Entry 6BI7 (X-ray diffraction, 2.80 A resolution); this record covers chains A and B.

[Chain A]
Molecule: Mitotic spindle assembly checkpoint protein MAD2B
Source organism: Homo sapiens
UniProt: Q9UI95 (MD2L2_HUMAN); numbering as in UniProt (aligned over 1-211)
Chain sequence (227 residues; numbered -15 to 211; the number before each row is that of its first residue; numbers below 1 keep their minus sign (Met-15 is residue -15)):
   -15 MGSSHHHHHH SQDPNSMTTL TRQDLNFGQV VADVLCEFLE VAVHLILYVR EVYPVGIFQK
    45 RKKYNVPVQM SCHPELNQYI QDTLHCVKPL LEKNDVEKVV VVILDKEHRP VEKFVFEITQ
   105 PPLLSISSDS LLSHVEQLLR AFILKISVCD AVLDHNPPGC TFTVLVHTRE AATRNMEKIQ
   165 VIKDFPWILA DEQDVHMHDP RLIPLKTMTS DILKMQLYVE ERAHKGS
Unresolved in the structure: -15 to 9, 109-115, 155-159, 208-211
Construct notes: initiating methionine (-15); expression tag (-14 to 0)
Curated features (UniProtKB/Swiss-Prot):
  - natural variant: Val85 (V85E: In FANCV)
  - mutagenesis: Tyr63 (Y63A: Alters interaction with REV3L. Loss of interaction with REV3L; when associated with A-171), Arg124 (R124A: Induces structural changes that increase affinity for REV3L and REV1. No effect on interaction with REV1; when associated with A-171), Trp171 (W171A: Alters interaction with REV3L and REV1. Loss of interaction with REV3L; when associated with A-63. No effect on interaction with REV1; when associated with A-124), Leu186 (L186A: Significantly prevents interaction with REV1; no effect on interaction with REV3L), Gln200 (Q200A: Significantly prevents interaction with REV1; no effect on interaction with REV3L), Tyr202 (Y202A: Significantly prevents interaction with REV1; no effect on interaction with REV3L)
What the authors report for this chain:
  - mutagenesis - E35A, V39R, K44A, R124A, L128A, K129A, V132A, D134A, A135D: abolished binding to Rev7 dimer
  - mutagenesis - K44A, R124A, A135D: abolished binding to Mad2
  - mutagenesis - A135D: abolished binding to BD-fused Rev7mutant

[Chain B]
Molecule: DNA polymerase zeta catalytic subunit
Source organism: Homo sapiens
Notes: EC 2.7.7.7
UniProt: O60673 (REV3L_HUMAN), isoform O60673-2; residues 1988-2014 here correspond to UniProt positions 1910-1936 (UniProt number = residue number - 78)
Chain sequence (28 residues; numbered 1987 to 2014; the number before each row is that of its first residue):
  1987 MEDKKIVIMP CKCAPSRQLV QVWLQAKE
Unresolved in the structure: 1987-1989, 2013-2014
Construct notes: initiating methionine (1987)

[How chain A and chain B interact]
Residue-residue contacts (59; chain A residue first):
  Glu35(A) - Arg2003(B)  hydrogen bond (backbone-side chain)
  Val36(A) - Arg2003(B)
  Tyr37(A) - Ala2000(B)
  Tyr37(A) - Pro2001(B)  hydrogen bond (side chain-backbone)
  Tyr37(A) - Ser2002(B)
  Tyr37(A) - Arg2003(B)
  Tyr37(A) - Val2006(B)  hydrophobic
  Pro38(A) - Arg2003(B)
  Pro38(A) - Gln2007(B)
  Pro38(A) - Leu2010(B)  hydrophobic
  Gly40(A) - Leu2010(B)
  Ile41(A) - Val2006(B)  hydrophobic
  Cys56(A) - Trp2009(B)
  His57(A) - Val2006(B)
  His57(A) - Trp2009(B)
  Pro58(A) - Trp2009(B)
  Glu59(A) - Pro2001(B)
  Leu60(A) - Pro2001(B)
  Tyr63(A) - Pro1996(B)
  Tyr63(A) - Lys1998(B)  hydrogen bond (side chain-backbone)
  Tyr63(A) - Cys1999(B)
  Tyr63(A) - Ala2000(B)
  Cys144(A) - Arg2003(B)
  Thr145(A) - Ser2002(B)
  Phe146(A) - Ala2000(B)  hydrophobic
  Thr147(A) - Met1995(B)
  Val148(A) - Ile1994(B)
  Val148(A) - Met1995(B)
  Val148(A) - Pro1996(B)
  Leu149(A) - Val1993(B)  hydrophobic
  Leu149(A) - Ile1994(B)
  Val150(A) - Ile1992(B)
  Val150(A) - Val1993(B)
  Val150(A) - Ile1994(B)  hydrogen bond (backbone-backbone)
  His151(A) - Ile1992(B)
  His151(A) - Val1993(B)
  Thr152(A) - Lys1991(B)
  Thr152(A) - Ile1992(B)  hydrogen bond (backbone-backbone)
  Thr152(A) - Ile1994(B)
  Arg153(A) - Lys1990(B)
  Arg153(A) - Lys1991(B)
  Arg153(A) - Ile1992(B)
  Glu154(A) - Lys1990(B)  hydrogen bond (backbone-backbone)
  Glu154(A) - Ile1992(B)
  Asp168(A) - Lys1998(B)  hydrogen bond (backbone-side chain)
  Phe169(A) - Pro1996(B)  hydrophobic
  Pro170(A) - Pro1996(B)
  Pro170(A) - Cys1997(B)  hydrogen bond (backbone-backbone)
  Trp171(A) - Ile1994(B)  hydrophobic
  Trp171(A) - Met1995(B)
  Trp171(A) - Pro1996(B)
  Ile172(A) - Ile1994(B)
  Ile172(A) - Met1995(B)  hydrogen bond (backbone-backbone)
  Leu173(A) - Val1993(B)
  Ala174(A) - Val1993(B)  hydrogen bond (backbone-backbone)
  Ala174(A) - Met1995(B)  hydrophobic
  Asp175(A) - Met1995(B)
  Asp178(A) - Met1995(B)
  Val179(A) - Val1993(B)  hydrophobic
Also at the interface, not in a pair above, chain A (39 interface residues in all): Thr67, Leu74, Glu81, His92, Gly143, Met160

[Summary]
Chain A and chain B form an interface of 39 and 18 residues respectively; the contacts include 10 hydrogen
bonds. Polar pairs include Glu35(A)-Arg2003(B), Tyr37(A)-Pro2001(B) and Tyr63(A)-Lys1998(B). From the paper:
E35A, V39R and K44A of chain A, among others, abolish binding to Rev7 dimer; K44A, R124A and A135D of chain A
abolish binding to Mad2; 9 substitutions were tested in all.
Here chain A is Mitotic spindle assembly checkpoint protein MAD2B and chain B is DNA polymerase zeta catalytic
subunit, both from Homo sapiens. Entry 6BI7 (Crystal structure of Rev7-WT/Rev3 as a monomer under high-salt
conditions) was determined by X-ray diffraction (same publication as 6BC8 and 6BCD).
